5X3T - chains D and F of the 8 polymer chains in the assembly; structure by X-ray diffraction, 2.65 A resolution.

Chain D (and F):
Protein: Ribonuclease VapC26
Organism: Mycobacterium tuberculosis
Notes: EC 3.1.-.-; chain F of this document is another copy of the same molecule, construct and numbering; everything in this record applies to it too
Reference sequence: O53779 (VPC26_MYCTU); residue numbers follow UniProt; this construct covers 1-135
Sequence (155 residues; row label = number of the first residue in the row; numbers below 1 keep their minus sign (Mse-19 is residue -19)):
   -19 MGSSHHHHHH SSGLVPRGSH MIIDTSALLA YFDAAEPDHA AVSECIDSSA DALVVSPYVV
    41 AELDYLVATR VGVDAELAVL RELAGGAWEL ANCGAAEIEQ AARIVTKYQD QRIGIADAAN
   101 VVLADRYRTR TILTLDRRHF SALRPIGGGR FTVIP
Not modelled in the structure: -19 to -2
Construct notes: expression tag (-19 to 0)
Modified positions: Mse-19 (selenomethionine); Mse1 (selenomethionine; parent Met)
Swiss-Prot annotation at these positions:
  - binding site (Mg(2+)): Asp4, Asp97
What the authors report for this chain:
  - catalytic residues: Asp4, Glu42, Asp97, Asp116
  - mutagenesis - L46A: increased catalytic activity
  - self-association interface (contacts with another copy of this molecule); pairs are residue here / residue on that copy: Ile95-Val40 (hydrophobic contact)

How chain D and chain F interact:
Contacting residue pairs (43; chain D residue first):
  Pro37(D) with Pro37(F), hydrophobic; Tyr38(F)
  Tyr38(D) with Pro37(F); Val40(F), hydrophobic
  Val40(D) with Tyr38(F), hydrophobic; Ile95(F), hydrophobic
  Ala41(D) with Ala41(F), hydrophobic
  Asp44(D) with Gly94(F); Ile95(F), hydrogen bond (side chain-backbone)
  Ala48(D) with Arg92(F)
  Val53(D) with Gln89(F)
  Glu56(D) with Gly94(F)
  Leu57(D) with Ala82(F); Val85(F), hydrophobic; Thr86(F)
  Leu60(D) with Ile78(F); Ile95(F), hydrophobic
  Arg61(D) with Ala82(F); Arg83(F); Thr86(F), hydrogen bond
  Ala64(D) with Ala75(F); Ile78(F), hydrophobic; Glu79(F)
  Leu70(D) with Ala75(F); Ile78(F), hydrophobic
  Asn72(D) with Asn72(F)
  Gly74(D) with Leu70(F)
  Ala75(D) with Ala64(F); Leu70(F)
  Ile78(D) with Leu60(F); Ala64(F), hydrophobic
  Glu79(D) with Ala64(F)
  Ala82(D) with Leu57(F)
  Val85(D) with Glu56(F); Leu57(F), hydrophobic
  Thr86(D) with Leu57(F); Arg61(F), hydrogen bond
  Gln89(D) with Leu57(F)
  Arg92(D) with Val53(F)
  Gly94(D) with Glu56(F)
  Ile95(D) with Val40(F), hydrophobic; Asp44(F), hydrogen bond (backbone-side chain); Leu60(F), hydrophobic
Interface residues without a listed pair, chain D (26 interface residues in all): Thr49
Interface residues without a listed pair, chain F (26 interface residues in all): Asp54, Gly74

Overview:
The chain D/chain F interface involves 26 residues from each chain, with 4 hydrogen bonds. Polar contacts
include Asp44(D)-Ile95(F) and Arg61(D)-Thr86(F). UniProt lists Mg2+-binding residues Asp4(D) and Asp97(D) on
chain D. From the paper: catalytic residues Asp4(D), Glu42(D) and Asp97(D) among others; L46A of chain D
increases catalytic activity.
Both chains are Ribonuclease VapC26 (Mycobacterium tuberculosis). Entry 5X3T (VapBC from Mycobacterium
tuberculosis) was determined by X-ray diffraction.
